4LN8 - chains A and D of the 6 polymer chains in the assembly; structure by X-ray diffraction, 2.50 A resolution.

[Chain A]
Molecule: Hemagglutinin
Source organism: Influenza A virus
Notes: fragment: HA1 subunit residues 19-339
Amino-acid sequence (325 residues; row label = number of the first residue in the row; numbers below 1 keep their minus sign (Ala-3 is residue -3)):
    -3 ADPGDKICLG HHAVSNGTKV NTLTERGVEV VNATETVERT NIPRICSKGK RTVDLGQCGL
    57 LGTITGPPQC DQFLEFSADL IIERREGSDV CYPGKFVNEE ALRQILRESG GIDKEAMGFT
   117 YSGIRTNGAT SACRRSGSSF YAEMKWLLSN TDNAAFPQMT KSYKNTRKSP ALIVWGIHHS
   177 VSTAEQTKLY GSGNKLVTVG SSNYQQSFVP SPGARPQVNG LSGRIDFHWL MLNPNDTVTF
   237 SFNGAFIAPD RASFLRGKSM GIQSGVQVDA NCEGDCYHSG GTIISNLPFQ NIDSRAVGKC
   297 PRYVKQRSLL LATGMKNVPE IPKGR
Not modelled in the structure: -3 to 0, 317-321
Disulfide bonds: Cys42-Cys268, Cys54-Cys66, Cys87-Cys129, Cys272-Cys296
Covalent attachments: N-acetylglucosamine (NAG) linked to Asn12, Asn28
Bound ions: Ca2+: Glu71, Asp109, Lys110
Reported in the primary citation:
  - binding site for N-acetyl-alpha-neuraminic acid: Tyr88, Ala125, Thr126, Ser127, His174, Glu181
  - binding site for beta-D-galactopyranose: Glu181, Asn215
  - specificity-determining residues: Leu217

[Chain D]
Molecule: Hemagglutinin
Source organism: Influenza A virus
Notes: fragment: HA2 subunit residues 340-517
Amino-acid sequence (181 residues; numbered 1 to 181; the number before each row is that of its first residue):
     1 GLFGAIAGFI ENGWEGLIDG WYGFRHQNAQ GEGTAADYKS TQSAIDQITG KLNRLIEKTN
    61 QQFELIDNEF NEVEKQIGNV INWTRDSITE VWSYNAELLV AMENQHTIDL ADSEMDKLYE
   121 RVKRQLRENA EEDGTGCFEI FHKCDDDCMA SIRNNTYDHS KYREEAMQNR IQIDSGRLVP
   181 R
Not modelled in the structure: 1-4, 172-181
Disulfide bonds: Cys144-Cys148
Covalent attachments: N-acetylglucosamine (NAG) linked to Asn82

[Chain A / chain D interface]
Pairs across the interface - 8 pairs, chain A then chain D:
  Thr18(A) - Arg54(D)
  Leu19(A) - Lys51(D)
  Leu19(A) - Arg54(D)  hydrogen bond (backbone-side chain)
  Leu19(A) - Met102(D)  hydrophobic
  Leu19(A) - Glu103(D)
  Thr20(A) - Gln47(D)
  Thr20(A) - Gly50(D)
  Thr20(A) - His106(D)
Also at the interface, not in a pair above, chain A (4 interface residues in all): Lys301
Also at the interface, not in a pair above, chain D (10 interface residues in all): Asp46, Thr59, Leu110

[Summary]
The interface between chain A and chain D involves 4 residues on one side and 10 on the other; the contacts
include 1 hydrogen bond. The hydrogen-bonded pair is Leu19(A)-Arg54(D). The paper reports a binding site for
N-acetyl-alpha-neuraminic acid at Tyr88(A), Ala125(A) and Thr126(A) among others; a binding site for
beta-D-galactopyranose at Glu181(A) and Asn215(A).
Chain A is Hemagglutinin and chain D is Hemagglutinin, both from Influenza A virus; the structure, The crystal
structure of hemagglutinin from a h7n9 influenza virus (a/shanghai/2/2013) in complex with lstb, was
determined by X-ray diffraction, deposited together with 4LN3, 4LN4 and 4LN6.
